Entry 4YYE (X-ray diffraction, 2.30 A resolution); this record covers chains A and B of the 4 polymer chains in the assembly.

[Chain A (and B)]
Molecule: Threonine--tRNA ligase, mitochondrial
From: Saccharomyces cerevisiae (strain ATCC 204508 / S288c)
Notes: EC 6.1.1.3; chain B of this document is another copy of the same molecule, construct and numbering; everything in this record applies to it too
UniProtKB: P07236 (SYTM_YEAST); numbering as in UniProt (aligned over 26-462)
Chain sequence (460 residues; each row starts with the number of its first residue):
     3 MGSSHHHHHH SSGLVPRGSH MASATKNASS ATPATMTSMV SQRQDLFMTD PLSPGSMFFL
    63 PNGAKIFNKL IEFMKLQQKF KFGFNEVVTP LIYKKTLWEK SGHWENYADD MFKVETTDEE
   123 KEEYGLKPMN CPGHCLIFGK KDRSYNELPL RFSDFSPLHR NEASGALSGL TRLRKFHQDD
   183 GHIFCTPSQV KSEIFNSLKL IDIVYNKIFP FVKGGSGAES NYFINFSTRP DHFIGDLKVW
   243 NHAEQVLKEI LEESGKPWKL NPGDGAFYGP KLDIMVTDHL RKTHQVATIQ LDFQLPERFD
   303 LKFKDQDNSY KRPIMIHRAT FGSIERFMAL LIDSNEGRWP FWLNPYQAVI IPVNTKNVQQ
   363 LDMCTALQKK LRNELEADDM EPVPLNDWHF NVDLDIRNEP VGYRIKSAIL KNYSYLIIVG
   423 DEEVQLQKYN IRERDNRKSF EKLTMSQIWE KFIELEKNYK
Unresolved in the structure: 3-35, 213-221 (chain B: 3-35, 213-221, 439)
Sequence notes: expression tag (3-25)
Ion coordination: Zn2+: His184, His319 (together with 5'-O-(N-(L-threonyl)-sulfamoyl)adenosine)
Small-molecule neighbours: 5'-O-(N-(L-threonyl)-sulfamoyl)adenosine (TSB): Met131, Cys133, Arg162, Glu164, Leu172, Thr173, Arg174, Leu175, Phe178, Gln180, Asp182, Gly183, His184, Tyr270, Lys273, Gln287, Val288, Thr290, Gln292, His319, Arg320, Ala321, Gly324, Ser325, Arg328
From the paper describing this entry:
  - binding site for tRNA: Lys96, Lys123, Lys142 to Leu150, Ser166 to Leu169, Ser170, Gly171, Lys306, Asn310, Tyr312, Asn356, Thr357, Asn400, Pro402, Val403, Tyr405, Glu424, Glu425, Asn432, Arg434
  - conformationally variable residues (loop rearrangement, order/disorder transition, side-chain flip): Lys123, Lys306, Asn310, Tyr405, Arg434

[How chain A and chain B interact]
Residue-residue contacts - 151 pairs, chain A then chain B:
  Met50(A) - Ile139(B)  hydrophobic
  Met50(A) - Lys142(B)
  Thr51(A) - Lys142(B)  hydrogen bond (backbone-side chain)
  Asp52(A) - Lys142(B)  salt bridge
  Pro53(A) - Lys96(B)
  Leu54(A) - Tyr95(B)
  Leu54(A) - Lys96(B)  hydrogen bond (backbone-backbone)
  Leu54(A) - Thr98(B)
  Leu54(A) - Leu99(B)
  Ser55(A) - Pro92(B)
  Ser55(A) - Ile94(B)  hydrogen bond (side chain-backbone)
  Pro56(A) - Tyr126(B)
  Ser58(A) - Pro92(B)
  Met59(A) - Val90(B)
  Met59(A) - Pro92(B)
  Phe60(A) - Val90(B)
  Phe60(A) - Pro92(B)  hydrophobic
  Phe60(A) - Tyr95(B)  hydrophobic
  Phe60(A) - Gly135(B)
  Phe60(A) - Ile139(B)  hydrophobic
  Phe61(A) - Val89(B)
  Phe61(A) - Val90(B)  hydrogen bond (backbone-backbone)
  Leu62(A) - Ile139(B)  hydrophobic
  Pro63(A) - Asn87(B)
  Pro63(A) - Glu88(B)
  Pro63(A) - Val89(B)
  Ala66(A) - Glu88(B)
  Asn70(A) - Glu88(B)  hydrogen bond
  Glu74(A) - Leu387(B)
  Leu78(A) - Val385(B)
  Leu78(A) - Pro386(B)
  Leu78(A) - Leu387(B)  hydrophobic
  Gln79(A) - Pro384(B)
  Gln79(A) - Val385(B)  hydrogen bond (side chain-backbone)
  Lys81(A) - Glu376(B)
  Phe82(A) - Glu376(B)
  Phe82(A) - Leu377(B)  hydrogen bond (backbone-backbone)
  Phe82(A) - Val385(B)
  Phe82(A) - His391(B)
  Lys83(A) - Leu377(B)
  Lys83(A) - Glu378(B)  hydrogen bond (side chain-backbone)
  Lys83(A) - Ala379(B)
  Lys83(A) - Asp381(B)  salt bridge
  Lys83(A) - Glu383(B)  hydrogen bond (side chain-backbone)
  Lys83(A) - Val385(B)
  Phe84(A) - Ala379(B)  hydrophobic
  Asn87(A) - Pro63(B)
  Glu88(A) - Pro63(B)
  Glu88(A) - Ala66(B)
  Glu88(A) - Asn70(B)  hydrogen bond
  Val89(A) - Phe61(B)
  Val89(A) - Pro63(B)
  Val90(A) - Met59(B)
  Val90(A) - Phe60(B)
  Val90(A) - Phe61(B)  hydrogen bond (backbone-backbone)
  Thr91(A) - Phe60(B)
  Thr91(A) - Lys177(B)  hydrogen bond (backbone-side chain)
  Pro92(A) - Ser55(B)
  Pro92(A) - Ser58(B)
  Pro92(A) - Met59(B)
  Pro92(A) - Phe60(B)  hydrophobic
  Pro92(A) - Lys177(B)
  Leu93(A) - Leu93(B)  hydrophobic
  Leu93(A) - Pro159(B)  hydrophobic
  Leu93(A) - His161(B)
  Ile94(A) - Ser55(B)  hydrogen bond (backbone-side chain)
  Ile94(A) - Phe114(B)  hydrophobic
  Tyr95(A) - Leu54(B)
  Tyr95(A) - Phe60(B)  hydrophobic
  Lys96(A) - Pro53(B)
  Lys96(A) - Leu54(B)  hydrogen bond (backbone-backbone)
  Lys96(A) - Pro56(B)
  Thr98(A) - Leu54(B)
  Ala110(A) - Thr119(B)
  Asp111(A) - Thr119(B)
  Phe114(A) - Val116(B)  hydrophobic
  Phe114(A) - Glu117(B)
  Phe114(A) - Thr118(B)
  Lys115(A) - Lys115(B)
  Lys115(A) - Val116(B)
  Lys115(A) - Glu117(B)  hydrogen bond (backbone-backbone)
  Val116(A) - Phe114(B)  hydrophobic
  Val116(A) - Lys115(B)
  Glu117(A) - Phe114(B)
  Glu117(A) - Lys115(B)  hydrogen bond (backbone-backbone)
  Glu117(A) - Glu117(B)
  Thr118(A) - Phe114(B)
  Thr118(A) - Asn163(B)
  Tyr126(A) - Pro56(B)
  Gly135(A) - Phe60(B)
  Leu138(A) - Met50(B)
  Ile139(A) - Met50(B)
  Ile139(A) - Phe60(B)  hydrophobic
  Lys142(A) - Met50(B)
  Lys142(A) - Thr51(B)  hydrogen bond (side chain-backbone)
  Lys142(A) - Asp52(B)  salt bridge
  Lys143(A) - Asp47(B)  salt bridge
  Lys143(A) - Leu62(B)
  Pro159(A) - Leu93(B)  hydrophobic
  His161(A) - Leu93(B)
  Asn163(A) - Thr118(B)
  Lys177(A) - Thr91(B)  hydrogen bond (side chain-backbone)
  Lys177(A) - Pro92(B)
  Lys201(A) - Ala379(B)
  Lys201(A) - Asp380(B)
  Lys201(A) - Asp381(B)
  Lys201(A) - Met382(B)
  Asp204(A) - Met382(B)
  Ile205(A) - Asp381(B)
  Ile205(A) - Met382(B)
  Lys209(A) - Met382(B)
  Lys209(A) - Pro384(B)
  Glu376(A) - Lys81(B)
  Glu376(A) - Phe82(B)
  Leu377(A) - Phe82(B)  hydrogen bond (backbone-backbone)
  Leu377(A) - Lys83(B)
  Glu378(A) - Lys83(B)  hydrogen bond (backbone-side chain)
  Ala379(A) - Lys83(B)
  Ala379(A) - Phe84(B)
  Ala379(A) - Lys201(B)
  Asp381(A) - Lys83(B)  salt bridge
  Asp381(A) - Lys201(B)
  Met382(A) - Lys201(B)
  Met382(A) - Asp204(B)
  Met382(A) - Ile205(B)  hydrophobic
  Met382(A) - Lys209(B)  hydrogen bond (backbone-side chain)
  Glu383(A) - Lys83(B)  hydrogen bond (backbone-side chain)
  Pro384(A) - Gln79(B)
  Val385(A) - Leu78(B)
  Val385(A) - Gln79(B)  hydrogen bond (backbone-side chain)
  Val385(A) - Phe82(B)
  Val385(A) - Lys83(B)
  Val385(A) - Tyr461(B)  hydrogen bond (backbone-side chain)
  Pro386(A) - Leu78(B)
  Pro386(A) - Tyr461(B)
  Leu387(A) - Glu74(B)
  Leu387(A) - Leu78(B)  hydrophobic
  Leu387(A) - Trp390(B)
  Leu387(A) - Glu458(B)
  Leu387(A) - Tyr461(B)
  Asn388(A) - Asn388(B)
  Asn388(A) - Asp389(B)  hydrogen bond (side chain-backbone)
  Asn388(A) - Trp390(B)
  Asp389(A) - Asn388(B)  hydrogen bond (backbone-side chain)
  Trp390(A) - Leu387(B)
  Trp390(A) - Asn388(B)
  His391(A) - Phe82(B)
  Glu458(A) - Leu387(B)
  Tyr461(A) - Val385(B)  hydrogen bond (side chain-backbone)
  Tyr461(A) - Pro386(B)
  Tyr461(A) - Leu387(B)
Also at the interface, not in a pair above, chain A (82 interface residues in all): Phe69, Lys71, Lys77, Leu99, Leu128, Phe154, His179, Asn198, Ile210, Trp344, Lys459
Also at the interface, not in a pair above, chain B (80 interface residues in all): Phe69, Lys77, Leu128, Leu138, Phe154, His179, Asn198, Ile210, Lys459

[In short]
82 residues of chain A face 80 of chain B across their interface; the contacts include 27 hydrogen bonds and 5
salt bridges. Among the polar pairs are Asp52(A)-Lys142(B), Lys83(A)-Asp381(B) and Lys143(A)-Asp47(B). The
paper reports a binding site for tRNA at Lys96(A), Lys123(A) and Lys142(A) among others; conformational
variability at Lys123(A), Lys306(A) and Asn310(A) among others.
Both chains are Threonine--tRNA ligase, mitochondrial (Saccharomyces cerevisiae (strain ATCC 204508 / S288c)).
Entry 4YYE (Crystal structure of the yeast mitochondrial threonyl-tRNA synthetase (MST1) in complex with the
canonical tRNAThr and ...) was determined by X-ray diffraction.
